6L0V - chains A and B; structure by X-ray diffraction, 1.35 A resolution.

# Chain A
Name: RLD2
Source organism: Arabidopsis thaliana
Reference sequence: F4K0X5 (F4K0X5_ARATH); residues 1006-1066 here = UniProt positions 1006-1066
Chain sequence (63 residues; each row starts with the number of its first residue):
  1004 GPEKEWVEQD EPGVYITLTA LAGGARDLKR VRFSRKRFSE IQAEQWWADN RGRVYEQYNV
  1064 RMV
Disordered / not traced: 1004-1005
Sequence notes: expression tag (1004-1005)

# Chain B
Name: NGR2
Source organism: Arabidopsis thaliana
Reference sequence: Q5XVG3 (Q5XVG3_ARATH); numbering as in UniProt (aligned over 274-287)
Chain sequence (16 residues; each row starts with the number of its first residue):
   272 GPKWVKTDSD FIVLEI
Sequence notes: expression tag (272-273)

# Interface between chain A and chain B
Residue-residue contacts (30):
  Leu1031(A) with Ile287(B)
  Lys1032(A) with Ile287(B), hydrogen bond (backbone-backbone)
  Arg1033(A) with Leu285(B); Glu286(B), salt bridge
  Val1034(A) with Ile283(B); Val284(B); Leu285(B), hydrogen bond (backbone-backbone)
  Arg1035(A) with Phe282(B); Ile283(B); Val284(B)
  Phe1036(A) with Trp275(B), hydrophobic; Phe282(B); Ile283(B), hydrogen bond (backbone-backbone)
  Ser1037(A) with Asp281(B); Phe282(B)
  Arg1038(A) with Lys277(B), hydrogen bond (side chain-backbone); Asp279(B), hydrogen bond (side chain-backbone); Ser280(B); Asp281(B), hydrogen bond (backbone-backbone); Phe282(B); Ile283(B)
  Phe1041(A) with Ile283(B)
  Ser1042(A) with Ile283(B)
  Glu1043(A) with Lys277(B); Ile283(B)
  Ala1046(A) with Trp275(B)
  Glu1047(A) with Trp275(B); Lys277(B), salt bridge
  Trp1050(A) with Leu285(B), hydrophobic; Ile287(B), hydrophobic
Also at the interface, not in a pair above, chain A (16 interface residues in all): Tyr1018, Tyr1058
Also at the interface, not in a pair above, chain B (12 interface residues in all): Thr278
From the paper, about this interface:
  - specific contacts: Arg1033(A)-Glu286(B) (salt bridge), Glu1047(A)-Lys277(B) (salt bridge)
  - interface residues, chain A: Leu1031(A), Val1034(A), Phe1036(A), Arg1038(A), Trp1050(A)
  - interface residues, chain B: Trp275(B), Ile283(B), Leu285(B), Ile287(B)

# Summary
The interface between chain A and chain B involves 16 residues on one side and 12 on the other, with 6
hydrogen bonds and 2 salt bridges. Among the polar pairs are Arg1033(A)-Glu286(B), Glu1047(A)-Lys277(B) and
Arg1038(A)-Lys277(B). The paper describes salt bridges between Arg1033(A) and Glu286(B) and Glu1047(A) and
Lys277(B). The paper reports interface residues Leu1031(A), Val1034(A) and Trp275(B) among others.
Here chain A is RLD2 and chain B is NGR2, both from Arabidopsis thaliana. Entry 6L0V (Structure of RLD2 BRX
domain bound to LZY3 CCL motif) was determined by X-ray diffraction (same publication as 6L0W).
